7OYG - chains A and P of the 10 polymer chains in the assembly; structure by electron microscopy, 5.50 A resolution (low resolution: residue-level contacts below are approximate; hydrogen-bond / salt-bridge calls are withheld).

# Chain A
Name: SARS-CoV-2 RNA-dependent RNA polymerase (nsp12)
Organism: Severe acute respiratory syndrome coronavirus 2
Notes: EC 3.4.19.12, 3.4.22.-, 3.4.22.69, 2.7.7.48, 3.6.4.12, 3.6.4.13, 3.1.13.-, 3.1.-.-, 2.1.1.-
UniProt: P0DTD1 (R1AB_SARS2); residues 1-932 here correspond to UniProt positions 4393-5324 (UniProt number = residue number + 4392)
Chain sequence (935 residues; row label = number of the first residue in the row; numbers below 1 keep their minus sign (Ser-2 is residue -2)):
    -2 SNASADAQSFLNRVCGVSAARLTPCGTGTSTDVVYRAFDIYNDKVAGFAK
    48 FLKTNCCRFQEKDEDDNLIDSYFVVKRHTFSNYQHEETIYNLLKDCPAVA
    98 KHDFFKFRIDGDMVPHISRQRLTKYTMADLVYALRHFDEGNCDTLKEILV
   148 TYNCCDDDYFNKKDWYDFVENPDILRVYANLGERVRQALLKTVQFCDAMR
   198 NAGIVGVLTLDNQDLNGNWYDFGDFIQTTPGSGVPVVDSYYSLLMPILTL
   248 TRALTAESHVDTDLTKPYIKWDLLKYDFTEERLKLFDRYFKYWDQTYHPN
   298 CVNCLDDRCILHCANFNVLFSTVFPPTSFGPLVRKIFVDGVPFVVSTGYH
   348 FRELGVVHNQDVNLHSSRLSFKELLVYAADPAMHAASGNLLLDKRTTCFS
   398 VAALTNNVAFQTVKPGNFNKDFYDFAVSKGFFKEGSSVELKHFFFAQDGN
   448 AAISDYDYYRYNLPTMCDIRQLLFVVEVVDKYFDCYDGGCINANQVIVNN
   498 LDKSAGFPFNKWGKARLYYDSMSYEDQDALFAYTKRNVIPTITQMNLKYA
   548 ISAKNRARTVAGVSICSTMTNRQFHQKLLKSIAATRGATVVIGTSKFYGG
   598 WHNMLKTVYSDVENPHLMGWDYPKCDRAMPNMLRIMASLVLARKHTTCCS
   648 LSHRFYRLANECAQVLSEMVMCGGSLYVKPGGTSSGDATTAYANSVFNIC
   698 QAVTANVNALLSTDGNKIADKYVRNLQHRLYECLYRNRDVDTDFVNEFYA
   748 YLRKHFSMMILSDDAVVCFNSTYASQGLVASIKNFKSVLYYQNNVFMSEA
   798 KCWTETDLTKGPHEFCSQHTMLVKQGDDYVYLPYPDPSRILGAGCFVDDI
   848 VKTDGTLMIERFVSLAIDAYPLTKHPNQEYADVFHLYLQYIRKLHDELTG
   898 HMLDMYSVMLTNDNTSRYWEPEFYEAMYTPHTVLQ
Unresolved in the structure: -2 to 30, 51-117, 362-366, 897-909, 930-932
Differences from the reference sequence: expression tag (-2 to 0)
Swiss-Prot annotation at these positions:
  - region: Lys545 to Arg555 (Interaction with RMP Remdesivir), Thr582 to Pro620 (RdRp Palm N-ter)
  - active site: Ser759, Asp760, Asp761
  - binding site (Mn(2+)): Asn209, Asp218
  - binding site (Zn(2+)): His295, Cys301, Cys306, Cys310, Cys487, His642, Cys645, Cys646
  - site: Gln932 (Cleavage)
Metal / ion sites: Zn2+ site 1: His295, Cys301, Cys306, Cys310; Zn2+ site 2: Cys487, His642, Cys645, Cys646

# Chain P
Molecule: 15-nt RNA strand
Sequence (15 nucleotides; each row starts with the number of its first residue):
     1 UGAGCCUACGCAGUG
Unresolved in the structure: 1-5

# Interface between chain A and chain P
Pairs across the interface - 19 pairs, chain A then chain P:
  Asp499(A) - C9(P)
  Arg513(A) - C9(P)
  Leu758(A) - G15(P)
  Ser759(A) - G15(P)
  Asp760(A) - G15(P)
  Cys813(A) - U14(P)
  Cys813(A) - G15(P)
  Ser814(A) - G15(P)
  Arg836(A) - G13(P)
  Arg836(A) - U14(P)
  Ala840(A) - G13(P)
  Lys849(A) - A12(P)
  Leu854(A) - G10(P)
  Leu854(A) - C11(P)
  Arg858(A) - C11(P)
  Arg858(A) - A12(P)
  Ser861(A) - A12(P)
  Asp865(A) - A12(P)
  Asp865(A) - G13(P)
Other interface residues (no listed pair), chain A (20 interface residues in all): Lys593, Ala688, Asp761, Gln815, Glu857, Leu862

# Summary
The interface between chain A and chain P involves 20 residues on one side and 7 on the other. Curated
annotation (UniProt) lists 3 active-site residues, Mn2+-binding residues Asn209(A) and Asp218(A) and 8
Zn2+-binding residues on chain A.
Chain A is SARS-CoV-2 RNA-dependent RNA polymerase (nsp12) (Severe acute respiratory syndrome coronavirus 2)
and chain P is a 15-nt RNA strand; the structure, Dimeric form of SARS-CoV-2 RNA-dependent RNA polymerase, was
determined by electron microscopy.
